Entry 1ASJ (X-ray diffraction, 2.90 A resolution); this record covers chains 2 and 4 of the 5 polymer chains in the assembly.

Chain 2:
Name: P1/mahoney poliovirus
Source organism: Human poliovirus 1
Notes: fragment: virus protomer
Reference sequence: P03300 (POLH_POL1M); residues 1-272 here correspond to UniProt positions 69-340 (UniProt number = residue number + 68)
Amino-acid sequence (272 residues; numbered 1 to 272; the number before each row is that of its first residue):
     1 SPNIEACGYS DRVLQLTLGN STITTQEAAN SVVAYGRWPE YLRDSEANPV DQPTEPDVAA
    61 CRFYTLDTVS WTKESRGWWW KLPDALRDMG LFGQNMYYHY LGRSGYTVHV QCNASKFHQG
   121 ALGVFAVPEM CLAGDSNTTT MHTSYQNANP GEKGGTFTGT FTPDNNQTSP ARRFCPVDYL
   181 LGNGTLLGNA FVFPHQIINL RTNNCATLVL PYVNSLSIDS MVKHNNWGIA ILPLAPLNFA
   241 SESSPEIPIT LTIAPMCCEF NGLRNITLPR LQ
Unresolved in the structure: 1-4

Chain 4:
Name: P1/mahoney poliovirus
Source organism: Human poliovirus 1
Notes: fragment: virus protomer
Reference sequence: P03299 (POLG_POL1M); residues 2-69 here correspond to UniProt positions 1-68 (UniProt number = residue number - 1)
Amino-acid sequence (68 residues; numbered 2 to 69; the number before each row is that of its first residue):
     2 GAQVSSQKVG AHENSNRAYG GSTINYTTIN YYRDSASNAA SKQDFSQDPS KFTEPIKDVL
    62 IKTAPMLN
Unresolved in the structure: 15-22

Chain 2 / chain 4 interface:
Pairs across the interface (20; chain 2 residue first):
  Ser10(2) - Asn69(4)  hydrogen bond (side chain-backbone)
  Asp11(2) - Asp59(4)
  Asp11(2) - Met67(4)
  Asp11(2) - Leu68(4)
  Asp11(2) - Asn69(4)  hydrogen bond (backbone-backbone)
  Arg12(2) - Leu68(4)
  Arg12(2) - Asn69(4)
  Ala29(2) - Leu68(4)  hydrophobic
  Asn30(2) - Ile57(4)
  Asn30(2) - Lys58(4)
  Asn30(2) - Asp59(4)  hydrogen bond (side chain-backbone)
  Ser31(2) - Ile57(4)
  Ser31(2) - Lys58(4)  hydrogen bond (backbone-backbone)
  Val32(2) - Pro56(4)
  Val33(2) - Pro56(4)  hydrogen bond (backbone-backbone)
  Val33(2) - Lys58(4)
  Tyr35(2) - Lys52(4)
  Tyr35(2) - Phe53(4)  hydrophobic
  Trp38(2) - Lys58(4)
  Thr202(2) - Leu68(4)
Also at the interface, not in a pair above, chain 2 (13 interface residues in all): Ala28, Gly36

Overview:
13 residues of chain 2 and 9 residues of chain 4 are in contact, with 5 hydrogen bonds. Among the polar pairs
are Ser10(2)-Asn69(4), Asp11(2)-Asn69(4) and Asn30(2)-Asp59(4).
Chain 2 is P1/mahoney poliovirus and chain 4 is P1/mahoney poliovirus, both from Human poliovirus 1; the
structure, P1/mahoney poliovirus, at cryogenic temperature, was determined by X-ray diffraction, deposited
together with 1AR6, 1AR7, 1AR8, 1AR9 and 1AL2.
